9MQK - chains H and L of the 5 polymer chains in the assembly; structure by electron microscopy, 3.18 A resolution.

== Chain H ==
Molecule: NabFab Heavy Chain
From: synthetic construct
Chain sequence (239 residues; each row starts with the number of its first residue; note: 4 numbers in that range are skipped by the numbering (no residue carries them; nothing is unmodelled there); a row labelled like 51A-51E holds insertion residues (51A, then the next letters in order); numbers below 1 keep their minus sign (Glu-2 is residue -2)):
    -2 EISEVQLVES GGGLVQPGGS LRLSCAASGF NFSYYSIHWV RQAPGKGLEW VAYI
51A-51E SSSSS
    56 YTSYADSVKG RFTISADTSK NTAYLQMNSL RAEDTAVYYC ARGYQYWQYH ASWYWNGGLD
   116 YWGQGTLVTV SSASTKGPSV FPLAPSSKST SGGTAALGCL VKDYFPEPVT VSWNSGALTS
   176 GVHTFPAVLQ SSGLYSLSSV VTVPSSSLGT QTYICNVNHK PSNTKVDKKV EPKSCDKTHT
Not modelled in the structure: -2 to 1, 51A-51E, 62, 73-75, 126-235
Disulfides: Cys22-Cys95

== Chain L ==
Molecule: NabFab Light Chain
From: synthetic construct
Chain sequence (215 residues; row label = number of the first residue in the row; numbering starts at 0):
     0 SDIQMTQSPS SLSASVGDRV TITCRASQSV SSAVAWYQQK PGKAPKLLIY SASSLYSGVP
    60 SRFSGSRSGT DFTLTISSLQ PEDFATYYCQ QSSSSLITFG QGTKVEIKRT VAAPSVFIFP
   120 PSDSQLKSGT ASVVCLLNNF YPREAKVQWK VDNALQSGNS QESVTEQDSK DSTYSLSSTL
   180 TLSKADYEKH KVYACEVTHQ GLSSPVTKSF NRGEC
Not modelled in the structure: 0-4, 7-8, 19, 26-29, 67, 106-214
Disulfides: Cys23-Cys88

== Chain H / chain L interface ==
Pairs across the interface (42):
  Gln39(H) with Gln38(L), hydrogen bond; Tyr87(L)
  Lys43(H) with Tyr87(L)
  Gly44(H) with Tyr87(L)
  Leu45(H) with Gln38(L); Pro44(L), hydrophobic; Tyr87(L), hydrophobic; Phe98(L)
  Trp47(H) with Ser94(L); Leu95(L), hydrophobic; Ile96(L), hydrophobic
  Ser58(H) with Ser94(L)
  Tyr94(H) with Gln38(L); Pro44(L)
  Trp102(H) with Ile96(L), hydrophobic
  Ser107(H) with Ser31(L), hydrogen bond (backbone-side chain); Ala32(L), hydrogen bond (backbone-backbone)
  Trp108(H) with Ser30(L); Ser31(L); Ala32(L), hydrogen bond (backbone-backbone)
  Tyr109(H) with Ala32(L); Ser50(L), hydrogen bond (backbone-side chain)
  Trp110(H) with Ala32(L); Ser50(L)
  Asn111(H) with Ala32(L), hydrogen bond (side chain-backbone); Val33(L); Ala34(L); Tyr49(L); Ser50(L), hydrogen bond (backbone-backbone); Gln89(L), hydrogen bond (side chain-backbone); Ser91(L)
  Gly112(H) with Leu46(L); Tyr49(L)
  Gly113(H) with Tyr36(L); Gln89(L)
  Leu114(H) with Tyr36(L), hydrogen bond (backbone-side chain); Leu46(L)
  Asp115(H) with Tyr55(L)
  Trp117(H) with Tyr36(L); Pro44(L); Phe98(L), hydrophobic
  Gly118(H) with Ala43(L)
Interface residues without a listed pair, chain H (22 interface residues in all): Val37, Ala106, Tyr116
Interface residues without a listed pair, chain L (23 interface residues in all): Gln90, Ser92, Gln100

== Summary ==
Chain H and chain L form an interface of 22 and 23 residues respectively; the contacts include 9 hydrogen
bonds. Polar contacts include Gln39(H)-Gln38(L), Ser107(H)-Ser31(L) and Tyr109(H)-Ser50(L).
Here chain H is NabFab Heavy Chain and chain L is NabFab Light Chain, both from synthetic construct. Entry
9MQK (Inactive Kappa-Opioid Receptor with Nb6M, NabFab, and isoquinuclidine compound #020_E1) was determined
by electron microscopy, deposited together with 9MQH, 9MQI, 9MQJ and 9MQL.
